6ED6 - chain A; structure by X-ray diffraction, 2.86 A resolution.

# Chain A
Protein: Rho-associated protein kinase 2
Organism: Homo sapiens
Notes: EC 2.7.11.1
Reference sequence: O75116 (ROCK2_HUMAN); residues 27-417 here = UniProt positions 27-417
Amino-acid sequence (415 residues; row label = number of the first residue in the row):
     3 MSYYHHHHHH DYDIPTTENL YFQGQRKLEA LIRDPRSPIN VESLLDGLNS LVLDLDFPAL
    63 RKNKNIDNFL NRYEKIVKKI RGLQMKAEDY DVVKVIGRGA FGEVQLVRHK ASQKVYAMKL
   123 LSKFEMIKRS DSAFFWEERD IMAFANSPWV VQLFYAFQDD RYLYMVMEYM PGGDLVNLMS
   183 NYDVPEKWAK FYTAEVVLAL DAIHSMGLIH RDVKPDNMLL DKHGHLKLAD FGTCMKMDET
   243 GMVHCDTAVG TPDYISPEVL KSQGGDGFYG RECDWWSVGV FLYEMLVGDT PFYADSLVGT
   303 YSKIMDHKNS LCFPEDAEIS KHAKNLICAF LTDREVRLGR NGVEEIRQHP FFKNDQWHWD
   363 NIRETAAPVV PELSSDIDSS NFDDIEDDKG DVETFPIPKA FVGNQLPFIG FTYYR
Unresolved in the structure: 3-26, 266-269, 388-394, 416-417
Differences from the reference sequence: expression tag (3-26)
Swiss-Prot annotation at these positions:
  - active site: Asp-214 (Proton acceptor)
  - binding site (ATP): Ile-98 to Val-106, Lys-121
  - modified residue: Thr-414 (Phosphothreonine)
Small-molecule neighbours: J0P (N-[(2,3-dihydro-1,4-benzodioxin-5-yl)methyl]-4-(pyridin-4-yl)benzamide): Ile-98, Arg-100, Gly-101, Ala-102, Phe-103, Gly-104, Glu-105, Val-106, Ala-119, Lys-121, Leu-122, Leu-123, Phe-136, Glu-140, Val-153, Met-169, Glu-170, Tyr-171, Met-172, Leu-221, Ala-231, Asp-232, Phe-384

# Overview
Ligands of chain A: compound J0P. From UniProt: active-site residue Asp-214 and 10 ATP-binding residues.
Chain A is Rho-associated protein kinase 2 (Homo sapiens); the structure, Crystal structure of Rock2 with a
pyridinylbenzamide based inhibitor, was determined by X-ray diffraction (same publication as 6E9W).
